5CAA - chains A and B; structure by X-ray diffraction, 2.30 A resolution.

[Chain A (and B)]
Molecule: Nucleoside diphosphate kinase
Organism: Leishmania major
Notes: EC 2.7.4.6; chain B of this document is another copy of the same molecule, construct and numbering; everything in this record applies to it too
UniProtKB: Q9U1E1 (Q9U1E1_LEIMA); residue numbers follow UniProt; this construct covers 1-146
Amino-acid sequence (166 residues; each row starts with the number of its first residue; numbers below 1 keep their minus sign (Met-19 is residue -19)):
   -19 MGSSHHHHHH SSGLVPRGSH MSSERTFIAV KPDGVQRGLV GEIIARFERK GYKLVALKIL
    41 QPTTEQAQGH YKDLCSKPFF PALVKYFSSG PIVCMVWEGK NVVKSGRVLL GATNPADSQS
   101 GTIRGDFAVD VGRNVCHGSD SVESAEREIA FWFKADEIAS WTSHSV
Disordered / not traced: -19 to 1, 139-146 (chain B: -19 to 1, 140-146)
Construct notes: initiating methionine (-19); expression tag (-18 to 0); engineered mutation Ser100 (Pro in Q9U1E1)

[Interface between chain A and chain B]
Contacting residue pairs - 24 pairs, chain A then chain B:
  Gly18(A) - Glu28(B)
  Leu19(A) - Glu28(B)
  Val20(A) - Glu28(B)  hydrogen bond (backbone-side chain)
  Gly21(A) - Gly21(B)
  Gly21(A) - Ile24(B)
  Gly21(A) - Ala25(B)
  Gly21(A) - Glu28(B)  hydrogen bond (backbone-side chain)
  Ile24(A) - Gly21(B)
  Ile24(A) - Ile24(B)  hydrophobic
  Ala25(A) - Gly21(B)
  Glu28(A) - Gly18(B)
  Glu28(A) - Leu19(B)  hydrogen bond (side chain-backbone)
  Glu28(A) - Val20(B)  hydrogen bond (side chain-backbone)
  Glu28(A) - Gly21(B)  hydrogen bond (side chain-backbone)
  Leu34(A) - Ile39(B)
  Ala36(A) - Ile39(B)  hydrophobic
  Leu37(A) - Leu37(B)  hydrophobic
  Leu37(A) - Lys38(B)
  Leu37(A) - Ile39(B)
  Leu37(A) - Val73(B)  hydrophobic
  Lys38(A) - Leu37(B)
  Ile39(A) - Leu34(B)
  Ile39(A) - Ala36(B)  hydrophobic
  Ile39(A) - Leu37(B)  hydrophobic
Also at the interface, not in a pair above, chain A (15 interface residues in all): Glu22, Val35, Val73
Also at the interface, not in a pair above, chain B (15 interface residues in all): Glu22, Val35

[Overview]
Chain A and chain B each contribute 15 residues to their interface, with 5 hydrogen bonds. Polar pairs include
Val20(A)-Glu28(B), Gly21(A)-Glu28(B) and Glu28(A)-Leu19(B).
Chain A and chain B are both Nucleoside diphosphate kinase (Leishmania major); the structure, Structure of
Leishmania nucleoside diphosphate kinase mutant P100S/del5-Cterm, was determined by X-ray diffraction (same
publication as 5C7P and 5CAB).
